PDB entry 4BKF | X-ray diffraction, 4.65 A resolution (low resolution: residue-level contacts below are approximate; hydrogen-bond / salt-bridge calls are withheld) | chains A and B of the 4 polymer chains in the assembly

== Chain A (and B) ==
Name: Ephrin type-A receptor 4
Source organism: Homo sapiens
Notes: EC 2.7.10.1; fragment: hepha4 ectodomain, residues 20-547; chain B of this document is another copy of the same molecule, construct and numbering; everything in this record applies to it too
UniProt: P54764 (EPHA4_HUMAN); numbering as in UniProt (aligned over 20-547)
Chain sequence (568 residues; each row starts with the number of its first residue; numbers below 1 keep their minus sign (Met-11 is residue -11)):
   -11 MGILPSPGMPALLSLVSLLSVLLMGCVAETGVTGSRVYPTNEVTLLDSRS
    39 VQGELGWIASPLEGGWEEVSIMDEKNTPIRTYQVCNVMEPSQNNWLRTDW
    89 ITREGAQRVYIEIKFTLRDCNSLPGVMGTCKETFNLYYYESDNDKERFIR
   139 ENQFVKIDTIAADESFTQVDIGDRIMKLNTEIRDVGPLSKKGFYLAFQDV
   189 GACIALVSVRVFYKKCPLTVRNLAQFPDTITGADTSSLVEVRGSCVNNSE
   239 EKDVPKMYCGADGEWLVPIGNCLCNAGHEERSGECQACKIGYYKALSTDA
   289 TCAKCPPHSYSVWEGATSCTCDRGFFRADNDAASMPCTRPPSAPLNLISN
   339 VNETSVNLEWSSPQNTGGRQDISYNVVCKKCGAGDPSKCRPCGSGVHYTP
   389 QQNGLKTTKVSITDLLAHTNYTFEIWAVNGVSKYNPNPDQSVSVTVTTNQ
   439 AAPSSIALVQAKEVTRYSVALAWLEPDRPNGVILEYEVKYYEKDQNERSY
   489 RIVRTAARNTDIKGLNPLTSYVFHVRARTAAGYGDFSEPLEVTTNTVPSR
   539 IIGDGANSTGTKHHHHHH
Unresolved in the structure: -11 to 27, 533-556
Differences from the reference sequence: expression tag (-11 to 19, 548-556); conflict Thr28 (Ala in P54764)
Swiss-Prot annotation at these positions:
  - glycosylation (N-linked (GlcNAc...) asparagine): Asn235, Asn340, Asn408, Asn545
  - natural variant: Gly370 (G370E: In a bladder carcinoma NOS sample), Ser399 (S399F: In a metastatic melanoma sample)
  - mutagenesis: Gln40 (Q40A: 10-fold reduced affinity for EFNB2; when associated with A-42), Glu42 (E42A: 10-fold reduced affinity for EFNB2; when associated with A-40)
Cystine bridges: Cys73-Cys191, Cys108-Cys118, Cys204-Cys247, Cys233-Cys260, Cys262-Cys273, Cys276-Cys290, Cys293-Cys307, Cys309-Cys325, Cys366-Cys380, Cys369-Cys377
Reported in the primary citation:
  - self-association interface (contacts with another copy of this molecule): Leu254, Val255, Ile257
  - mutagenesis - L254D/V255D/I257D: decreased localization

== How chain A and chain B interact ==
Pairs across the interface - 32 pairs, chain A then chain B:
  Val75(A) - Thr117(B)
  Thr117(A) - Val75(B)
  Thr117(A) - Gly116(B)
  Thr117(A) - Thr117(B)
  Thr117(A) - Cys118(B)
  Thr117(A) - Lys119(B)
  Cys118(A) - Thr117(B)
  Cys118(A) - Cys118(B)
  Cys118(A) - Lys119(B)
  Lys119(A) - Gly116(B)
  Lys119(A) - Thr117(B)
  Lys119(A) - Cys118(B)
  Lys119(A) - Glu120(B)
  Glu120(A) - Lys119(B)
  Glu120(A) - Thr121(B)
  Thr121(A) - Glu120(B)
  Thr121(A) - Thr121(B)
  Lys144(A) - Asp151(B)
  Thr147(A) - Ala149(B)
  Thr147(A) - Ala150(B)
  Thr147(A) - Asp151(B)
  Ala149(A) - Thr121(B)
  Ala149(A) - Ala149(B)
  Asp151(A) - Lys144(B)
  Asp151(A) - Thr147(B)
  Gly189(A) - Thr117(B)
  Leu226(A) - Leu254(B)
  Tyr246(A) - Val255(B)
  Leu254(A) - Leu226(B)
  Leu254(A) - Leu254(B)
  Val255(A) - Tyr246(B)
  Ile257(A) - Ile257(B)
Also at the interface, not in a pair above, chain A (20 interface residues in all): Gly116, Asp146, Ala150, Ser224
Also at the interface, not in a pair above, chain B (21 interface residues in all): Asn109, Glu169, Gly189, Asp250

== Overview ==
20 residues of chain A and 21 residues of chain B are in contact. UniProt lists 2 mutagenesis sites on chain
A. The paper reports that L254D/V255D/I257D of chain A reduce localization; a self-association interface
involving Leu254(A), Val255(A) and Ile257(A).
Chain A and chain B are both Ephrin type-A receptor 4 (Homo sapiens); the structure, crystal structure of the
human EphA4 ectodomain in complex with human ephrinB3, was determined by X-ray diffraction together with 4BK4,
4BK5 and 4BKA from the same study.
